2KMB - chains 1 and 2 of the 3 polymer chains in the assembly; structure by X-ray diffraction, 2.00 A resolution.

# Chain 1 (and 2)
Molecule: Mannose-binding protein-A
Source organism: Rattus norvegicus
Notes: fragment: clostripain fragment; chain 2 of this document is another copy of the same molecule, construct and numbering; everything in this record applies to it too
UniProt: P19999 (MABA_RAT); residues 73-221 here correspond to UniProt positions 90-238 (UniProt number = residue number + 17)
Amino-acid sequence (149 residues; row label = number of the first residue in the row):
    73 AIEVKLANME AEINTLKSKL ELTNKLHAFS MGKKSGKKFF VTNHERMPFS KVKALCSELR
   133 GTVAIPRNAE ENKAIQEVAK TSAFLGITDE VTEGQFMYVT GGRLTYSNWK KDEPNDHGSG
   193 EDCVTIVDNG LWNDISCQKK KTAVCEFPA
Construct notes: engineered mutation K211 (Ala228 in P19999), K212 (Ser229 in P19999), K213 (His230 in P19999)
Curated features (UniProtKB/Swiss-Prot):
  - region: E185 to E193 (Calcium-dependent carbohydrate binding)
  - binding site (Ca(2+)): D161, E165, E185, N187, D188, E193, D194, N205, D206
Disulfides: C128-C217, C195-C209
Ion coordination: Ca2+ site 1: E84, E165, D194; Ca2+ site 2: D161, E165, D188, E193, D194; Ca2+ site 3: E185, N187, E193, N205, D206 (together with alpha-L-fucopyranose)

# Chain 1 / chain 2 interface
Pairs across the interface - 38 pairs, chain 1 then chain 2:
  I74(1) with I74(2), hydrophobic; L78(2), hydrophobic
  K77(1) with L78(2); E82(2)
  M81(1) with L78(2); M81(2), hydrophobic; E82(2); I85(2), hydrophobic
  E84(1) with K89(2), salt bridge
  L88(1) with L88(2), hydrophobic; L92(2), hydrophobic
  K91(1) with L92(2)
  L92(1) with L92(2)
  L94(1) with E130(2); R132(2)
  T95(1) with L92(2); N96(2), hydrogen bond
  K97(1) with E130(2), salt bridge; L131(2)
  L98(1) with L131(2); F219(2), hydrophobic
  H99(1) with H99(2)
  F101(1) with V113(2); T114(2); N115(2); L127(2), hydrophobic; L131(2), hydrophobic; A215(2); C217(2), hydrophobic
  S102(1) with H99(2), hydrogen bond; M103(2); V113(2)
  M103(1) with M103(2), hydrophobic
  G104(1) with N115(2)
  K105(1) with N115(2), hydrogen bond (backbone-side chain)
  K106(1) with N115(2), hydrogen bond (side chain-backbone); E117(2)
  S107(1) with E117(2), hydrogen bond (backbone-side chain)
Also at the interface, not in a pair above, chain 1 (21 interface residues in all): L78, I85
Also at the interface, not in a pair above, chain 2 (25 interface residues in all): T95, F111, H116

# Summary
21 residues of chain 1 and 25 residues of chain 2 are in contact; the contacts include 5 hydrogen bonds and 2
salt bridges. Polar pairs include E84(1)-K89(2), K97(1)-E130(2) and T95(1)-N96(2). Curated annotation
(UniProt) lists 9 Ca2+-binding residues on chain 1.
Chain 1 and chain 2 are both Mannose-binding protein-A (Rattus norvegicus); the structure, Complex of
3'-neuac-lewis-X with a selectin-like mutant of mannose-binding protein A, was determined by X-ray diffraction
together with 1KMB, 3KMB and 4KMB from the same study.
